PDB entry 8IQD | X-ray diffraction, 2.39 A resolution | chain A

# Chain A
Molecule: Putative primase C962R
Organism: African swine fever virus BA71V
Notes: fragment: N-terminal Prim/Pol domain
Reference sequence: A0A0C5B022 (A0A0C5B022_ASF); residues 21-272 here = UniProt positions 21-272
Sequence (254 residues; row label = number of the first residue in the row):
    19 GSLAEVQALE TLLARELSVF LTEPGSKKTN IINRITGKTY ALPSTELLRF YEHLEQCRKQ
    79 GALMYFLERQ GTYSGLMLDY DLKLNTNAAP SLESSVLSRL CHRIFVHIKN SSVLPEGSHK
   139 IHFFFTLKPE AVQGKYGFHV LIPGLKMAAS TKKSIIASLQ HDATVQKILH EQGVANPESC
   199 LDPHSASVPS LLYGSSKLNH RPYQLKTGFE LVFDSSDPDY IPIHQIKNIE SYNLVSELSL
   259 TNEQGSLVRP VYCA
Disordered / not traced: 19-46, 61-63
Sequence notes: expression tag (19-20)
Ion coordination: Mn2+ site 1: Asp97, Asp99, Asp200 (together with 2'-deoxycytidine-5'-triphosphate); Mn2+ site 2: Asp97, Asp99 (together with 2'-deoxycytidine-5'-triphosphate); Mn2+ site 3: His179 (shared with 1 residue of chain C)
Residues lining bound ligands: 2'-deoxycytidine-5'-triphosphate (DCP): Leu85, Met95, Asp97, Asp99, Lys146, His157, Asp200, Val206, Pro207, Ser208, Leu209, Lys215, His218, Tyr221
What the authors report for this chain:
  - binding site for 2'-deoxycytidine-5'-triphosphate: His157, Tyr221

# Overview
Ligands of chain A: 2'-deoxycytidine-5'-triphosphate. Asp97, Asp99 and Asp200 coordinate Mn2+ site 1. The Mn2+
site 2 is built by Asp97 and Asp99. From the paper: a binding site for 2'-deoxycytidine-5'-triphosphate at
His157 and Tyr221.
Chain A is Putative primase C962R (African swine fever virus BA71V); the structure, Crystal structure of
AsfvPrimPol N-terminal Prim/Pol domain in complex with Mn2+ and dCTP, was determined by X-ray diffraction,
deposited together with 8IQB, 8IQC, 8IQH and 8IQI.
